Entry 2JA5 (X-ray diffraction, 3.80 A resolution); this record covers chains B and T of the 14 polymer chains in the assembly.

== Chain B ==
Protein: DNA-directed RNA polymerase II subunit RPB2
Organism: Saccharomyces cerevisiae
Notes: EC 2.7.7.6
UniProt: P08518 (RPB2_YEAST); residue numbers follow UniProt; this construct covers 1-1224
Chain sequence (1224 residues; each row starts with the number of its first residue):
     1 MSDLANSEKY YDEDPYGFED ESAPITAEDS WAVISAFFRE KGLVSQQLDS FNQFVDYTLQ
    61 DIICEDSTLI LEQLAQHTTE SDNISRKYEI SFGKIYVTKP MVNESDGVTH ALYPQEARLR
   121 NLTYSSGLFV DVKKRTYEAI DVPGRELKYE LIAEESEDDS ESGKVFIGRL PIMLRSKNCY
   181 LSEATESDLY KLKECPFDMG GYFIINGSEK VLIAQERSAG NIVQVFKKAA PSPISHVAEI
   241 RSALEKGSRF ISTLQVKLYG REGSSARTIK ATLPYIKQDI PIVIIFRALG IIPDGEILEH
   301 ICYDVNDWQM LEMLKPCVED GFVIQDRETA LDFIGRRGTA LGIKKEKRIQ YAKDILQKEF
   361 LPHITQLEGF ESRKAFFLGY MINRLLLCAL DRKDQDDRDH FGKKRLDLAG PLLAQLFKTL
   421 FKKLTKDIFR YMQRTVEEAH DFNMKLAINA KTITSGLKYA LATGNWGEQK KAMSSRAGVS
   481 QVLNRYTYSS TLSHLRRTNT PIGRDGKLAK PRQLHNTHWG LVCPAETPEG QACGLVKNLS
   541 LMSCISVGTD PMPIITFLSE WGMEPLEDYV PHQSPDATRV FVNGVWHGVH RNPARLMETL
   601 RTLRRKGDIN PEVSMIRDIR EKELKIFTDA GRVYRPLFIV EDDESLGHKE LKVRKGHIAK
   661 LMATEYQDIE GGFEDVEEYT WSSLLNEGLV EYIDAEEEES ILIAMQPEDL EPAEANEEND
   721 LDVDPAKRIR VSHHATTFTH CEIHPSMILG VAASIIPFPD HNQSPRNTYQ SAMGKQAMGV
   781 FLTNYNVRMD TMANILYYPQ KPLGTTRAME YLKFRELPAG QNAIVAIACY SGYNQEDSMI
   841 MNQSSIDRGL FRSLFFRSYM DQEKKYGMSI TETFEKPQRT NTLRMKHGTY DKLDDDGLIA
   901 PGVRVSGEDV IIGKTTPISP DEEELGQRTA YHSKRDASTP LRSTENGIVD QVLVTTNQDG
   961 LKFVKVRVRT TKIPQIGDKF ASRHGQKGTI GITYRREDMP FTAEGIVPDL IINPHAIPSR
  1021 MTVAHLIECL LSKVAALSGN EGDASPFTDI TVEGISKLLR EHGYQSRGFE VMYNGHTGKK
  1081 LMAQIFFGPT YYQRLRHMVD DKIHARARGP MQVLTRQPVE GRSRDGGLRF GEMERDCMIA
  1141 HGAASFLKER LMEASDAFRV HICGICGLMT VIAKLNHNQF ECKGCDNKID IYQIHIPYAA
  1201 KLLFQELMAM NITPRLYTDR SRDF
Disordered / not traced: 1-17, 71-89, 134-163, 438-445, 503-509, 669-677, 716-721, 920-932
Metal / ion sites: Zn2+: Cys1163, Cys1166, Cys1182, Cys1185

== Chain T ==
Molecule: 25-nt DNA strand
Sequence (25 nucleotides; each row starts with the number of its first residue):
     5 AGCTCAAGTA CTXTTCCUGG TCATT
Disordered / not traced: 5-17, 29
Modified residues: TT ([(1r,3r,4s,9r,10s,12r,15as,15br,18br,18cs)-10-hydroxy-15a,15b-dimethyl-13,15,16,18-tetraoxohexadecahydro-8H-9,12-epoxy-1,4-methano-2,5,7-trioxa-12a,14,17,18a-tetraazacyclohexadeca[1,2,3,4-def]biphenylen-3-yl]methyl dihydrogen phosphate) at position 17; BRU (5-bromo-2'-deoxyuridine-5'-monophosphate) at position 22

== Chain B / chain T interface ==
Pairs across the interface (19; chain B residue first):
  Ser208(B) - DC26(T)  phosphate contact
  Lys210(B) - DT25(T)  phosphate contact
  Lys210(B) - DC26(T)  salt bridge to the phosphate
  Ala462(B) - DC26(T)  sugar contact
  Thr791(B) - DG24(T)  phosphate contact
  Thr791(B) - DT25(T)  hydrogen bond to the phosphate
  Met792(B) - DG23(T)  phosphate contact
  Met792(B) - DG24(T)  phosphate contact
  Arg857(B) - DG23(T)  phosphate contact
  Arg857(B) - DG24(T)  salt bridge to the phosphate
  Arg942(B) - DG23(T)  sugar contact
  Arg942(B) - DG24(T)  salt bridge to the phosphate
  Gly1121(B) - BRU_22(T)  phosphate contact
  Arg1122(B) - BRU_22(T)  hydrogen bond to the phosphate
  Ser1123(B) - DG23(T)  hydrogen bond to the phosphate
  Leu1128(B) - DC21(T)  phosphate contact
  Arg1129(B) - DC20(T)  salt bridge to the phosphate
  Arg1129(B) - DC21(T)  hydrogen bond to the phosphate
  Gly1131(B) - DC20(T)  phosphate contact
Interface residues without a listed pair, chain B (17 interface residues in all): Val482, Glu1132, Met1133, Glu1134
Interface residues without a listed pair, chain T (8 interface residues in all): DT19

== Overview ==
17 residues of chain B and 8 residues of chain T are in contact, with 4 hydrogen bonds and 4 salt bridges.
Among the polar pairs are Thr791(B)-DT25(T), Arg1122(B)-BRU_22(T) and Ser1123(B)-DG23(T). Cys1163(B),
Cys1166(B), Cys1182(B) and Cys1185(B) form the Zn2+ site.
Here chain B is DNA-directed RNA polymerase II subunit RPB2 (Saccharomyces cerevisiae) and chain T is a 25-nt
DNA strand. Entry 2JA5 (CPD lesion containing RNA Polymerase II elongation complex A) was determined by X-ray
diffraction together with 2JA6, 2JA7 and 2JA8 from the same study.
